9C1L - chains B and P of the 11 polymer chains in the assembly; structure by electron microscopy, 2.65 A resolution.

== Chain B ==
Molecule: Inner capsid protein VP2
From: Simian rotavirus A strain RRV
UniProt: B3F2X3 (B3F2X3_ROTRH); numbering as in UniProt (aligned over 1-887)
Sequence (887 residues; row label = number of the first residue in the row):
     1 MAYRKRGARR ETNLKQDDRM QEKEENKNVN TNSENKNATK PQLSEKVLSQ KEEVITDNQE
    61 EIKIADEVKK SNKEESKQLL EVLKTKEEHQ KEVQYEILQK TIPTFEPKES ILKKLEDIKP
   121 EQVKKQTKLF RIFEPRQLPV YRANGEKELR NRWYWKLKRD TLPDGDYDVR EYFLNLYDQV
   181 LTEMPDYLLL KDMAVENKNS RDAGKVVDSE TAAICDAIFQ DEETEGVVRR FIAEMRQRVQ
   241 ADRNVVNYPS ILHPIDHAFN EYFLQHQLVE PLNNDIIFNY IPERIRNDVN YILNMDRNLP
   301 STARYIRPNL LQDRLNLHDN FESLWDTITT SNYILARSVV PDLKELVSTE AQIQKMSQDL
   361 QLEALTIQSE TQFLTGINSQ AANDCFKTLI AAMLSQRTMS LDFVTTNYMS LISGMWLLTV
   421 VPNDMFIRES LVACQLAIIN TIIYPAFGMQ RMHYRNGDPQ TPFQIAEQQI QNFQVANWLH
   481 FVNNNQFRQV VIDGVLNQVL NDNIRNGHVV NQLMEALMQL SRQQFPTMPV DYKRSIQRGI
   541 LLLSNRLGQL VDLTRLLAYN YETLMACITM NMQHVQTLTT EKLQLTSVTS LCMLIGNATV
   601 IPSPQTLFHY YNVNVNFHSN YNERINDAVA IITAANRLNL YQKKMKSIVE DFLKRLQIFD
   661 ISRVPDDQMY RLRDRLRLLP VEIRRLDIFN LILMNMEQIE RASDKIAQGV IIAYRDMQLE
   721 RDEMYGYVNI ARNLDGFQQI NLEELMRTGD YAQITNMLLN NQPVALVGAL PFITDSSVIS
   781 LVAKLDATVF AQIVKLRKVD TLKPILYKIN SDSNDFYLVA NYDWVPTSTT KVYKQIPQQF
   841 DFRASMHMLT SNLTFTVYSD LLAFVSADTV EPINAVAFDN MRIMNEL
Disordered / not traced: 1-106

== Chain P ==
Molecule: RNA-directed RNA polymerase
From: Simian rotavirus A strain RRV
Notes: EC 2.7.7.48
UniProt: B3F2X2 (B3F2X2_ROTRH); residues 1-1088 here = UniProt positions 1-1088
Sequence (1088 residues; row label = number of the first residue in the row):
     1 MGKYNLILSE YLSFIYNSQS AVQIPIYYSS NSELENRCIE FHSKCLENSK NGLSLKKLFV
    61 EYSDVIENAT LLSILSYSYD KYNAVERKLV KYAKGKPLEA DLTVNELDYE NNKITSELFP
   121 TAEEYTDLLM DPAILTSLSS NLNAVMFWLE KHENDVAEKL KIYKRRLDLF TIVASTVNKY
   181 GVPRHNAKYR YEYEVMKDKP YYLVTWANSS IEMLMSVFSH EDYLIARELI VLSYSNRSTL
   241 AKLVSSPMSI LVALVDINGT FITNEELELE FSNKYVRAIV PDQTFDELKQ MLDNMRKAGL
   301 TDIPKMIQDW LVDCSIEKFP LMAKIYSWSF HVGFRKQKML DAALDQLKTE YTEDVDDEMY
   361 REYTMLIRDE VVKMLEEPVK HDDHLLQDSE LAGLLSMSSA SNGESRQLKF GRKTIFSTKK
   421 NMHVMDDMAN GRYTPGIIPP VNVDKPIPLG RRDVPGRRTR IIFILPYEYF IAQHAVVEKM
   481 LIYAKHTREY AEFYSQSNQL LSYGDVTRFL SNNSMVLYTD VSQWDSSQHN TQPFRKGIIM
   541 GLDMLANMTN DARVIQTLNL YKQTQINLMD SYVQIPDGNV IKKIQYGAVA SGEKQTKAAN
   601 SIANLALIKT VLSRISNKYS FATKIIRVDG DDNYAVLQFN TEVTKQMVQD VSNDVRETYA
   661 RMNTKVKALV STVGIEIAKR YIAGGKIFFR AGINLLNNEK KGQSTQWDQA AVLYSNYIVN
   721 RLRGFETDRE FILTKIMQMT SVAITGSLRL FPSERVLTTN STFKVFDSED FIIEYGTTDD
   781 EVYIQRAFMS LSSQKSGIAD EIAASSTFKN YVSRLSEQLL FSKNNIVSRG IALTEKAKLN
   841 SYAPISLEKR RAQISALLTM LQKPVTFKSS KITINDILRD IKPFFTVNEA HLPIQYQKFM
   901 PTLPDNVQYI IQCIGSRTYQ IEDDGSKSAI SRLISKYSVY KPSIEELYKV ISLHENEIQL
   961 YLISLGIPKI DADTYVGSKI YSQDKYRILE SYVYNLLSIN YGCYQLFDFN SPDLEKLIRI
  1021 PFKGKIPAVT FILHLYAKLE VINHAIKNGS WISLFCNYPK SEMIKLWKKM WNITSLRSPY
  1081 TNANFFQD
Disordered / not traced: 1, 1088

== Interface between chain B and chain P ==
Contacting residue pairs (27):
  Glu350(B) - Arg1019(P)
  Glu350(B) - Phe1055(P)
  Ala351(B) - Arg1019(P)
  Ile353(B) - Pro1021(P)  hydrophobic
  Ile353(B) - Phe1055(P)  hydrophobic
  Gln354(B) - Ile1018(P)
  Gln354(B) - Arg1019(P)
  Gln354(B) - Ile1020(P)  hydrogen bond (side chain-backbone)
  Ser357(B) - Pro1021(P)
  Leu362(B) - Phe1022(P)
  Leu362(B) - Lys1023(P)
  Leu362(B) - Gly1024(P)  hydrogen bond (backbone-backbone)
  Glu363(B) - Gly1024(P)
  Glu363(B) - Lys1025(P)  salt bridge
  Glu363(B) - Lys1060(P)  hydrogen bond (backbone-side chain)
  Ala364(B) - Gly1024(P)  hydrogen bond (backbone-backbone)
  Ala364(B) - Ile1026(P)  hydrophobic
  Ala364(B) - Lys1060(P)
  Ala364(B) - Met1063(P)  hydrophobic
  Ala364(B) - Ile1064(P)
  Leu365(B) - Lys1025(P)
  Leu365(B) - Ile1026(P)  hydrophobic
  Leu365(B) - Ile1064(P)  hydrophobic
  Leu365(B) - Trp1067(P)  hydrophobic
  Thr366(B) - Lys1060(P)  hydrogen bond (backbone-side chain)
  Gln368(B) - Lys1060(P)  hydrogen bond
  Thr371(B) - Lys1060(P)  hydrogen bond
Also at the interface, not in a pair above, chain B (13 interface residues in all): Ser348
Also at the interface, not in a pair above, chain P (15 interface residues in all): Asn1057

== Summary ==
The interface between chain B and chain P involves 13 residues on one side and 15 on the other; the contacts
include 7 hydrogen bonds and 1 salt bridge. Polar pairs include Glu363(B)-Lys1025(P), Gln354(B)-Ile1020(P) and
Glu363(B)-Lys1060(P).
Here chain B is Inner capsid protein VP2 and chain P is RNA-directed RNA polymerase, both from Simian
rotavirus A strain RRV. Entry 9C1L (Rhesus rotavirus (VP1 structure at 2.65 Angstrom resolution)) was
determined by electron microscopy.
